Entry 2MFG (solution NMR); this record covers chains C and D of the 4 polymer chains in the assembly.

[Chain C]
Name: Carbon storage regulator homolog
Source organism: Pseudomonas fluorescens
UniProtKB: Q5MXB2 (Q5MXB2_PSEFL); numbering as in UniProt (aligned over 1-59)
Sequence (70 residues; each row starts with the number of its first residue):
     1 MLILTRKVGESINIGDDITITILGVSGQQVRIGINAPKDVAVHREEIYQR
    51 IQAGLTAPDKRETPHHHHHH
Not modelled in the structure: 60-70
Construct notes: expression tag (60-70)
What the authors report for this chain:
  - binding site for SL4(RsmZ) RNA (chain D): Gln29, Arg44

[Chain D]
Molecule: SL4(RsmZ) RNA
Sequence (21 nucleotides; row label = number of the first residue in the row):
    55 GGGUCAUCAGGACGAUGACCC

[Chain C / chain D interface]
Residue-residue contacts (17; chain C residue first):
  Met1(C) - G65(D)  sugar contact
  Met1(C) - A66(D)  base contact
  Met1(C) - C67(D)  phosphate contact
  Leu2(C) - G64(D)  base contact
  Leu2(C) - G65(D)  sugar contact
  Leu2(C) - A66(D)  base contact
  Ile3(C) - A66(D)  base contact
  Ile3(C) - C67(D)  sugar contact
  Ile3(C) - G68(D)  base contact
  Leu4(C) - A63(D)  base contact
  Leu4(C) - G64(D)  base contact
  Thr5(C) - C62(D)  base contact
  Thr5(C) - A63(D)  base contact
  Thr5(C) - G68(D)  base contact
  Arg6(C) - A63(D)  base contact
  Lys7(C) - A60(D)  phosphate contact
  Lys7(C) - U61(D)  phosphate contact

[Summary]
7 residues of chain C and 9 residues of chain D are in contact. From the paper: a binding site for SL4(RsmZ)
RNA (chain D) at Gln29(C) and Arg44(C).
Here chain C is Carbon storage regulator homolog (Pseudomonas fluorescens) and chain D is SL4(RsmZ) RNA. Entry
2MFG (Csr/Rsm protein-RNA recognition - A molecular affinity ruler: RsmZ(SL4)/RsmE(dimer) 2:1 complex) was
determined by solution NMR (same publication as 2MFC, 2MFE, 2MFF and 2MFH).
